PDB entry 6PWF | electron microscopy, 4.07 A resolution (low resolution: residue-level contacts below are approximate; hydrogen-bond / salt-bridge calls are withheld) | chains I and K of the 11 polymer chains in the assembly

# Chain I
Molecule: 147-nt DNA strand
From: synthetic construct
Sequence (147 nucleotides; numbered -73 to 73; the number before each row is that of its first residue; numbers below 1 keep their minus sign (DA-73 is residue -73)):
   -73 ATCGGATGTATATATCTGACACGTGCCTGGAGACTAGGGAGTAATCCCCT
   -23 TGGCGGTTAAAACGCGGGGGACAGCGCGTACGTGCGTTTAAGCGGTGCTA
    27 GAGCTGTCTACGACCAATTGAGCGGCCTCGGCACCGGGATTCTCGAT
Unresolved in the structure: 73

# Chain K
Protein: chromatin remodeling factor ISWI
From: Chaetomium thermophilum
UniProtKB: G0S9L5 (G0S9L5_CHATD); the construct has insertions or renumbered stretches relative to UniProt, so the offset changes along the chain: 105-162 = UniProt 77-134; 167-722 = UniProt 167-722
Sequence (640 residues; row label = number of the first residue in the row):
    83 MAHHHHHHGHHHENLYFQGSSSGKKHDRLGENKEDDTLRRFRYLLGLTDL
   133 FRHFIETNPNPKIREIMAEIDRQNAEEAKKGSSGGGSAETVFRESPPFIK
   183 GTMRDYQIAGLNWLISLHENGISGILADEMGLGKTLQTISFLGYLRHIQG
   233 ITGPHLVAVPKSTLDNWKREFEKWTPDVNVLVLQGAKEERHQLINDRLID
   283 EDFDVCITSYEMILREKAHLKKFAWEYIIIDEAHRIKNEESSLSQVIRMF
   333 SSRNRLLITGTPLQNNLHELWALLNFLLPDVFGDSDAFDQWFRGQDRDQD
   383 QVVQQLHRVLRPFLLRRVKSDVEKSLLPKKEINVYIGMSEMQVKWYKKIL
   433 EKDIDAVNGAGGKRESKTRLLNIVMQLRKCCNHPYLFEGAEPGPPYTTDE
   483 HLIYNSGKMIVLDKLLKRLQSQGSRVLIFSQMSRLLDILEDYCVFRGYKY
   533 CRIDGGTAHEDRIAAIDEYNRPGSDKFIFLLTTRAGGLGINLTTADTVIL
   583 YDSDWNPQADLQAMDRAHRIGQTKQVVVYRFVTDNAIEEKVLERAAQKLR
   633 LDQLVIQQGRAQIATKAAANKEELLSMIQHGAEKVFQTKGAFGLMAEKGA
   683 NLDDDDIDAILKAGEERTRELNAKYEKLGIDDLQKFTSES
Unresolved in the structure: 83-173, 437-449, 641-722
Construct notes: expression tag (83-104); linker (163-166)
From the paper describing this entry:
  - binding site for the 147-nt DNA strand (chain I): Lys243, Lys269, Arg272, Met294, Arg297, Leu452 to Met457, Lys461, Met514, Arg544, Arg566
  - conformationally variable residues (domain motion, order/disorder transition): Ala315 to Ser324, Glu405 to Lys406

# How chain I and chain K interact
Residue-residue contacts - 28 pairs, chain I then chain K:
  DT-24(I) - Leu453(K)
  DT-23(I) - Leu452(K)
  DT-23(I) - Leu453(K)
  DT-23(I) - Val456(K)
  DT-23(I) - Met457(K)
  DG-22(I) - Val456(K)
  DG-22(I) - Lys461(K)
  DG-22(I) - Met514(K)
  DG-21(I) - Met514(K)
  DG-21(I) - Ser515(K)
  DG-21(I) - Arg516(K)
  DG-21(I) - Thr564(K)
  DC-20(I) - Asp536(K)
  DC-20(I) - Gly537(K)
  DC-20(I) - Thr564(K)
  DC-20(I) - Arg566(K)
  DC-20(I) - Ala567(K)
  DG-19(I) - Gly537(K)
  DG-19(I) - Arg544(K)
  DG-19(I) - Ala567(K)
  DG-19(I) - Leu570(K)
  DG-18(I) - Lys243(K)
  DG-18(I) - Ser244(K)
  DT-17(I) - Lys243(K)
  DT-17(I) - Glu293(K)
  DT-17(I) - Met294(K)
  DT-16(I) - Arg272(K)
  DT-16(I) - Arg297(K)
Other interface residues (no listed pair), chain I (10 interface residues in all): DA-15
Other interface residues (no listed pair), chain K (24 interface residues in all): Gly267, Ala268, Lys269

# Summary
The interface between chain I and chain K involves 10 residues on one side and 24 on the other. From the
paper: a binding site for the 147-nt DNA strand (chain I) at Lys243(K), Lys269(K) and Arg272(K) among others;
conformational variability at Ala315(K) and Glu405(K).
Chain I is a 147-nt DNA strand (synthetic construct) and chain K is chromatin remodeling factor ISWI
(Chaetomium thermophilum); the structure, Cryo-EM structure of the ATPase domain of chromatin remodeling
factor ISWI bound to the nucleosome, was determined by electron microscopy together with 6PWE from the same
study.
